Entry 6B19 (electron microscopy, 4.50 A resolution (low resolution: residue-level contacts below are approximate; hydrogen-bond / salt-bridge calls are withheld)); this record covers chains A and B of the 4 polymer chains in the assembly.

== Chain A ==
Molecule: reverse transcriptase p66 subunit
Source organism: Human immunodeficiency virus 1
Notes: EC 2.7.7.49
UniProt: P03366 (POL_HV1B1); residues 1-560 here correspond to UniProt positions 600-1159 (UniProt number = residue number + 599)
Chain sequence (570 residues; row label = number of the first residue in the row; numbers below 1 keep their minus sign (Met-1 is residue -1)):
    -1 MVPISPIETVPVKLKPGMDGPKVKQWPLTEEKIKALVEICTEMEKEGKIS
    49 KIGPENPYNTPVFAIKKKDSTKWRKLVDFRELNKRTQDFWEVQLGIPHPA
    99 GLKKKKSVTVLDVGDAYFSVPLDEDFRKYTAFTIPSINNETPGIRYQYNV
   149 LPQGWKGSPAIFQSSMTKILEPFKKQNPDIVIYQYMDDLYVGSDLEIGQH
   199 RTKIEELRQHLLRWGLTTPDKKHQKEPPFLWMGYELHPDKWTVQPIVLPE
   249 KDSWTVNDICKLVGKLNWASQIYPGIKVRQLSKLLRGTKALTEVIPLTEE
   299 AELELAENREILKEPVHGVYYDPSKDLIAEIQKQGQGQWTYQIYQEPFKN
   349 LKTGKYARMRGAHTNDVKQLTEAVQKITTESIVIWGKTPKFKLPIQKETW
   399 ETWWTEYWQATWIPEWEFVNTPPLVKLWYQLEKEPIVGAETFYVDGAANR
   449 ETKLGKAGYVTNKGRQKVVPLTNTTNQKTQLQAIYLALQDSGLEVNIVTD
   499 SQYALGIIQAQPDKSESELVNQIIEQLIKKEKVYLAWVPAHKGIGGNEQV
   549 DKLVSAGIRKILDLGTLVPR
Disordered / not traced: -1 to 4, 9-10, 15-17, 51-53, 64-70, 84-93, 112, 119-120, 135-139, 193-194, 287-288, 408-410, 435-436, 555-568
Differences from the reference sequence: expression tag (-1 to 0, 561-568); engineered mutation Cys258 (Gln857 in P03366), Ser280 (Cys879 in P03366), Gln478 (Glu1077 in P03366)
Curated features (UniProtKB/Swiss-Prot):
  - region: Phe227 to His235 (RT 'primer grip')
  - motif: Trp398 to Trp414 (Tryptophan repeat motif)
  - binding site (Mg(2+)): Asp110, Asp185, Asp186, Asp443, Asp498, Asp549
  - site: Trp401 (Essential for RT p66/p51 heterodimerization), Trp414 (Essential for RT p66/p51 heterodimerization), Phe440, Tyr441 (Cleavage), Leu560 (Cleavage)
Reported in the primary citation:
  - mutagenesis - E478Q: abolished catalytic activity (RNase H activity) (citing earlier work)

== Chain B ==
Molecule: reverse transcriptase p51 subunit
Source organism: Human immunodeficiency virus 1
Notes: EC 2.7.7.49
UniProt: P03366 (POL_HV1B1); residues 1-440 here correspond to UniProt positions 600-1039 (UniProt number = residue number + 599)
Chain sequence (442 residues; each row starts with the number of its first residue; numbers below 1 keep their minus sign (Met-1 is residue -1)):
    -1 MVPISPIETVPVKLKPGMDGPKVKQWPLTEEKIKALVEICTEMEKEGKIS
    49 KIGPENPYNTPVFAIKKKDSTKWRKLVDFRELNKRTQDFWEVQLGIPHPA
    99 GLKKKKSVTVLDVGDAYFSVPLDEDFRKYTAFTIPSINNETPGIRYQYNV
   149 LPQGWKGSPAIFQSSMTKILEPFKKQNPDIVIYQYMDDLYVGSDLEIGQH
   199 RTKIEELRQHLLRWGLTTPDKKHQKEPPFLWMGYELHPDKWTVQPIVLPE
   249 KDSWTVNDIQKLVGKLNWASQIYPGIKVRQLSKLLRGTKALTEVIPLTEE
   299 AELELAENREILKEPVHGVYYDPSKDLIAEIQKQGQGQWTYQIYQEPFKN
   349 LKTGKYARMRGAHTNDVKQLTEAVQKITTESIVIWGKTPKFKLPIQKETW
   399 ETWWTEYWQATWIPEWEFVNTPPLVKLWYQLEKEPIVGAETF
Disordered / not traced: -1 to 4, 14-16, 25-26, 56-57, 145, 190-191, 218-229, 409-411, 429-440
Differences from the reference sequence: expression tag (-1 to 0); engineered mutation Ser280 (Cys879 in P03366)
Curated features (UniProtKB/Swiss-Prot):
  - region: Phe227 to His235 (RT 'primer grip')
  - motif: Trp398 to Trp414 (Tryptophan repeat motif)
  - binding site (Mg(2+)): Asp110, Asp185, Asp186
  - site: Trp401 (Essential for RT p66/p51 heterodimerization), Trp414 (Essential for RT p66/p51 heterodimerization), Phe440 (Cleavage)

== Interface between chain A and chain B ==
Contacting residue pairs (22):
  Ile94(A) - Asn136(B)
  Ile94(A) - Asn137(B)
  Pro95(A) - Asn136(B)
  Pro95(A) - Asn137(B)
  Ser162(A) - Pro52(B)
  Ile180(A) - Glu138(B)
  Tyr181(A) - Glu138(B)
  Gln373(A) - Glu396(B)
  Val381(A) - Asn136(B)
  Trp383(A) - Glu28(B)
  Trp406(A) - Pro392(B)
  Trp406(A) - Asn418(B)
  Gln407(A) - Pro392(B)
  Thr439(A) - Ala288(B)
  Thr439(A) - Leu289(B)
  Lys540(A) - Ser280(B)
  Gly541(A) - Ser280(B)
  Ile542(A) - Leu283(B)
  Gly543(A) - Leu283(B)
  Gly543(A) - Gly285(B)
  Gly543(A) - Thr286(B)
  Gly544(A) - Thr286(B)
Other interface residues (no listed pair), chain A (21 interface residues in all): His96, Gln182, Gly384, Ile411, Asn460
Other interface residues (no listed pair), chain B (18 interface residues in all): Thr27, Thr139, Lys287, Trp401

== Overview ==
21 residues of chain A face 18 of chain B across their interface. From UniProt: 6 Mg2+-binding residues on
chain A; 3 Mg2+-binding residues on chain B. From the paper: E478Q of chain A abolishes catalytic activity
(RNase H activity).
Chain A is reverse transcriptase p66 subunit and chain B is reverse transcriptase p51 subunit, both from Human
immunodeficiency virus 1; the structure, Architecture of HIV-1 reverse transcriptase initiation complex core,
was determined by electron microscopy.
